PDB entry 5FP9 | X-ray diffraction, 2.00 A resolution | chain A

Chain A:
Protein: Human lysine-specific demethylase 4D jmjc domain-containing histone demethylation protein 3D, jumonji domain-containing protein 2D, JMJD2D
Organism: Homo sapiens
Notes: EC 1.14.11.-
Reference sequence: Q6B0I6 (KDM4D_HUMAN); residues 11-341 here = UniProt positions 11-341
Chain sequence (334 residues; each row starts with the number of its first residue):
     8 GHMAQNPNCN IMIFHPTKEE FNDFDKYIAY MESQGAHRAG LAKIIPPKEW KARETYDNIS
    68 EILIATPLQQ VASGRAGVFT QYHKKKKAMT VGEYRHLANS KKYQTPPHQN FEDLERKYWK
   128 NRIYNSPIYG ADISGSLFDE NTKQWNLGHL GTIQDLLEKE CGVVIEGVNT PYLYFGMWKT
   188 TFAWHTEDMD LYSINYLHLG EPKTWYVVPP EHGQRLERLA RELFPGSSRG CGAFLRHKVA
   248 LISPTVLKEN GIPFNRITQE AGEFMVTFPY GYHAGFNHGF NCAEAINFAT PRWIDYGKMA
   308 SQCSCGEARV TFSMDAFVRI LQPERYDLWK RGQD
Not modelled in the structure: 8-10, 317-319, 341
Differences from the reference sequence: expression tag (8-10)
Modified / non-standard residues: Cys168 (s-oxy cysteine; CSX)
Metal / ion sites: Co2+: His192, Glu194, His280 (together with 3-aminopyridine-4-carboxylic acid); Zn2+: Cys238, His244, Cys310, Cys312
Residues lining bound ligands: 3-aminopyridine-4-carboxylic acid (4SV): Tyr136, Tyr181, Phe189, His192, Glu194, Asn202, Lys210, Trp212, His280
Curated features (UniProtKB/Swiss-Prot):
  - binding site (2-oxoglutarate): Tyr136, Asn202, Lys210, Lys245
  - binding site (Fe cation): His192, Glu194, His280
  - binding site (Zn(2+)): Cys238, His244, Cys310, Cys312
  - modified residue (PolyADP-ribosyl glutamic acid): Glu26, Glu27

In short:
Chain A binds 3-aminopyridine-4-carboxylic acid. His192, Glu194 and His280 coordinate Co2+. The Zn2+ site is
built by Cys238, His244, Cys310 and Cys312. UniProt lists 4 residues binding 2-oxoglutarate, 3 Fe
cation-binding residues and 4 Zn2+-binding residues.
Chain A is Human lysine-specific demethylase 4D jmjc domain-containing histone demethylation protein 3D,
jumonji domain-containing protein 2D, JMJD2D (Homo sapiens); the structure, Crystal structure of human KDM4D
in complex with 3-aminopyridine-4- carboxylic acid, was determined by X-ray diffraction, deposited together
with 5FP3, 5FP4, 5FP8, 5FPA and 5FPB.
